PDB entry 8CVI | electron microscopy, 3.40 A resolution | chains e and L of the 33 polymer chains in the assembly

Chain e (and L):
Name: Flagellin
From: Escherichia coli
Notes: chain L of this document is another copy of the same molecule, construct and numbering; everything in this record applies to it too
UniProt: B7USU2 (FLIC_ECO27); residue numbers follow UniProt; this construct covers 1-548
Amino-acid sequence (548 residues; each row starts with the number of its first residue):
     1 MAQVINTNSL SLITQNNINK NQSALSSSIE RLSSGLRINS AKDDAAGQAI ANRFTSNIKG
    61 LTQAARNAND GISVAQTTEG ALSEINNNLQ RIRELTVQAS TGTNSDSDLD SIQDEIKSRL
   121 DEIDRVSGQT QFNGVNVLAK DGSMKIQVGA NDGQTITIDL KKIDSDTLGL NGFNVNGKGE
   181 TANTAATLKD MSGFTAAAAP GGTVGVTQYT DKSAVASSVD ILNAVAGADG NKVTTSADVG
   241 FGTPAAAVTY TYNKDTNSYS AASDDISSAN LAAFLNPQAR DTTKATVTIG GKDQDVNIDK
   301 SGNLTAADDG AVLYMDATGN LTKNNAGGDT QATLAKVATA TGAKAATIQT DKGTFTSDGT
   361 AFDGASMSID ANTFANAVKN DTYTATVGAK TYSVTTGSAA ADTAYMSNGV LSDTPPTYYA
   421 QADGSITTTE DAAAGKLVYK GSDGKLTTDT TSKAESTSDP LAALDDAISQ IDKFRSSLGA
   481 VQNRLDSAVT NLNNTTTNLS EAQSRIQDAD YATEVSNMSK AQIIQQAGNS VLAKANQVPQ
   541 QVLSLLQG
Disordered / not traced: 1, 178-454, 548

How chain e and chain L interact:
Contacting residue pairs (5; chain e residue first):
  D44(e) with R91(L)
  A45(e) with E115(L)
  I50(e) with D108(L)
  R53(e) with S107(L); D108(L), salt bridge
Also at the interface, not in a pair above, chain e (6 interface residues in all): D43, A46
Also at the interface, not in a pair above, chain L (8 interface residues in all): L95, Q98, S111, I112

Summary:
The interface between chain e and chain L involves 6 residues on one side and 8 on the other; the contacts
include 1 salt bridge. Its one salt-bridged contact is R53(e)-D108(L).
Chain e and chain L are both Flagellin (Escherichia coli); the structure, Cryo-EM structure of the supercoiled
EPEC H6 flagellar filament core Curly I waveform, was determined by electron microscopy together with 8CWM,
8CXM and 8CYE from the same study.
